Entry 8VUJ (electron microscopy, 3.92 A resolution); this record covers chains A and H of the 8 polymer chains in the assembly.

== Chain A ==
Name: Glutamate receptor ionotropic, NMDA 1
From: Homo sapiens
Reference sequence: Q05586 (NMDZ1_HUMAN); the construct lacks a stretch of the UniProt sequence, so the offset changes along the chain: 27-582 = UniProt 27-582; 583-779 = UniProt 602-798; 780-813 = UniProt 808-841
Amino-acid sequence (815 residues; numbered 27 to 813 plus 28 insertion-coded residues; the number before each row is that of its first residue; a row labelled like 582A-582S holds insertion residues (582A, then the next letters in order)):
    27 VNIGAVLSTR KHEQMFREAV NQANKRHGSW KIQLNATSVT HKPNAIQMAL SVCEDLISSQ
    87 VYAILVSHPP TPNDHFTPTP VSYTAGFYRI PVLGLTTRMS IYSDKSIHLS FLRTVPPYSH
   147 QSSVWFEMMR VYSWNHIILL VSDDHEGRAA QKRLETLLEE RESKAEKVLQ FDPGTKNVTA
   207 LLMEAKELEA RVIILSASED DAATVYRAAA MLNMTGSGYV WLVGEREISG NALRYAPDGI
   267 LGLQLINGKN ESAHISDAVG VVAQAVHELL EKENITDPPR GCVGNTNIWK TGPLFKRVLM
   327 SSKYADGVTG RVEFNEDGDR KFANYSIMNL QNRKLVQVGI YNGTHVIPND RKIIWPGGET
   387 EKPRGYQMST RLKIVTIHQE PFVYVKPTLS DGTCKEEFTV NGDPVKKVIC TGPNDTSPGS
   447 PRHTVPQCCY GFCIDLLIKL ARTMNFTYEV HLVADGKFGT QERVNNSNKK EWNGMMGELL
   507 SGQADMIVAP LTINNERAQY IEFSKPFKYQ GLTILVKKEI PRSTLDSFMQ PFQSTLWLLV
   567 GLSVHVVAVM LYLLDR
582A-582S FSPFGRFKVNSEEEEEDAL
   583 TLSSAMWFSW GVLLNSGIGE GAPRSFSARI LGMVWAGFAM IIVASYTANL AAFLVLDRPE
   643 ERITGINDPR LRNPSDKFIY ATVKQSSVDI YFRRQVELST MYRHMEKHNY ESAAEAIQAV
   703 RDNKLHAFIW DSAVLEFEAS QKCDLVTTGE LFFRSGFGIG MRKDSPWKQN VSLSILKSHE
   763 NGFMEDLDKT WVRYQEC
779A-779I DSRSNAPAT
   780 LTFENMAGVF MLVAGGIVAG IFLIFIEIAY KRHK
Unresolved in the structure: 582A-582S, 779A-779I
Disulfide bonds: Cys79-Cys308, Cys420-Cys454, Cys436-Cys455, Cys725-Cys779
Curated features (UniProtKB/Swiss-Prot):
  - region: Leu584 to Pro605 (Pore-forming)
  - binding site (glycine): Pro516, Thr518, Arg523, Ser669, Asp713
  - glycosylation (N-linked (GlcNAc...) asparagine): Asn61, Asn203, Asn239, Asn276, Asn300, Asn350, Asn368, Asn440, Asn471, Asn491, Asn655, Asn752

== Chain H ==
Name: 003-102 Heavy
From: Homo sapiens
Amino-acid sequence (117 residues; numbered 2 to 118; the number before each row is that of its first residue):
     2 LQLQESGPGL VKPSQTLSLT CTVSGGSISS SNWWSWVRQP PGKGLEWIGE IYHSGNTNYN
    62 PSLKSRVTVS VDKSKNQFSL KLTSVTAADT AVYYCARDVS GGVNWFDPWG QGTLVTV
Disulfide bonds: Cys22-Cys96

== Chain A / chain H interface ==
Pairs across the interface (13):
  Gln357(A) - Asn57(H)
  Asn358(A) - Trp34(H)
  Asn358(A) - Asp99(H)
  Asn358(A) - Asn105(H)
  Arg359(A) - Gly103(H)  hydrogen bond (side chain-backbone)
  Lys360(A) - Trp48(H)
  Lys360(A) - Asn105(H)
  Val362(A) - Asn59(H)
  Arg377(A) - Thr58(H)
  Lys378(A) - Asn57(H)  hydrogen bond (backbone-side chain)
  Ile380(A) - Tyr53(H)  hydrophobic
  Ile380(A) - Asn57(H)
  Gly384(A) - Tyr53(H)  hydrogen bond (backbone-side chain)
Other interface residues (no listed pair), chain A (10 interface residues in all): Thr386
Other interface residues (no listed pair), chain H (11 interface residues in all): Ser55, Val104

== Summary ==
10 residues of chain A face 11 of chain H across their interface; the contacts include 3 hydrogen bonds. Polar
contacts include Arg359(A)-Gly103(H), Lys378(A)-Asn57(H) and Gly384(A)-Tyr53(H). Curated annotation (UniProt)
lists 5 glycine-binding residues on chain A.
Chain A is Glutamate receptor ionotropic, NMDA 1 and chain H is 003-102 Heavy, both from Homo sapiens; the
structure, Human GluN1-2A with Fab 003-102, was determined by electron microscopy together with 8VUH, 8VUL,
8VUN, 8VUQ, 8VUR, 8VUT, 8VUY and 8VVH from the same study.
